PDB entry 1H4Q | X-ray diffraction, 3.00 A resolution | chains A and T of the 3 polymer chains in the assembly

# Chain A
Name: Prolyl-tRNA synthetase
Organism: Thermus thermophilus
Notes: EC 6.1.1.15
Amino-acid sequence (477 residues; each row starts with the number of its first residue):
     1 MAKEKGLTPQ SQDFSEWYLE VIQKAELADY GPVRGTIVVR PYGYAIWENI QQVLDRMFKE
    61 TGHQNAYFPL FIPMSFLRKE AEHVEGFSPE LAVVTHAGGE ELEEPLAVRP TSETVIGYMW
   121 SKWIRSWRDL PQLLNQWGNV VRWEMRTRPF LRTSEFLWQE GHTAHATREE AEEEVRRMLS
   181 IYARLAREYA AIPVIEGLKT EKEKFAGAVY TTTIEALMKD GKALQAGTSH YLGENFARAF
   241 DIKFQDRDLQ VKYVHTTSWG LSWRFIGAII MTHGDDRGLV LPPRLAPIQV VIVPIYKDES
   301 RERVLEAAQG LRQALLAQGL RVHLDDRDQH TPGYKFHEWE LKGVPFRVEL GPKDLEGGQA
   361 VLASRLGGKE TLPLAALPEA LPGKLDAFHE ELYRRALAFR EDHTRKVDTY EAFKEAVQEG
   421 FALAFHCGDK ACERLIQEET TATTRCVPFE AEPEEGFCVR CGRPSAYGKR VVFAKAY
Not modelled in the structure: 1-4, 79-86
Bound ions: Zn2+: Cys-427, Cys-432, Cys-458, Cys-461
Residues lining bound ligands:
  - ATP (adenosine-5'-triphosphate): Arg-142, Glu-144, Phe-150, Leu-151, Arg-152, Thr-153, Phe-156, Trp-158, Gln-225, Ala-226, Gly-227, Thr-228, His-230, Gly-260, Leu-261, Ser-262, Trp-263, Arg-264, Tyr-477
  - pyrrolidine-2-carbaldehyde (PRI): Thr-111, Glu-113, Arg-142, Trp-158, Glu-160, His-162, Phe-205, Thr-228, His-230, Ser-258, Trp-259, Gly-260

# Chain T
Molecule: Trnapro(cgg)
Organism: Thermus thermophilus
Sequence (77 nucleotides; each row starts with the number of its first residue):
     1 CGGGGAGUAG CGCAGCC
   17A C
    18 GGUAGCGCAC CUCGUUCGGG ACGAGGGGGG CGCUGGUUCA GAUCCAGUCU CCCCGACCA
Not modelled in the structure: 1-3, 70-76
Modified / non-standard residues: 5MU (5-methyluridine 5'-monophosphate) at position 54; PSU (pseudouridine-5'-monophosphate) at position 55

# Chain A / chain T interface
Residue-residue contacts (18; chain A residue first):
  Arg-125(A) / G10(T)  hydrogen bond to the sugar
  Arg-125(A) / C27(T)  sugar contact
  Ser-126(A) / C27(T)  phosphate contact
  Ser-126(A) / C28(T)  hydrogen bond to the phosphate
  Trp-127(A) / C28(T)  hydrogen bond to the phosphate
  Trp-127(A) / U29(T)  hydrogen bond to the phosphate
  Arg-128(A) / C28(T)  salt bridge to the phosphate
  Arg-128(A) / U29(T)  salt bridge to the phosphate
  Gln-245(A) / C28(T)  sugar contact
  Gln-245(A) / G43(T)  hydrogen bond to the base
  Gln-245(A) / G44(T)  hydrogen bond to the sugar
  Asp-246(A) / C28(T)  hydrogen bond to the sugar
  Arg-247(A) / U29(T)  sugar contact
  Leu-249(A) / C28(T)  base contact
  Leu-249(A) / U29(T)  sugar contact
  Leu-249(A) / G42(T)  base contact
  Leu-249(A) / G43(T)  sugar contact
  Val-251(A) / G44(T)  sugar contact

# Overview
The interface between chain A and chain T involves 9 residues on one side and 7 on the other; the contacts
include 7 hydrogen bonds and 2 salt bridges. Polar pairs include Gln-245(A)/G43(T), Arg-125(A)/G10(T) and
Gln-245(A)/G44(T). Chain A binds ATP and pyrrolidine-2-carbaldehyde.
Here chain A is Prolyl-tRNA synthetase and chain T is Trnapro(cgg), both from Thermus thermophilus. Entry 1H4Q
(Prolyl-tRNA synthetase from Thermus thermophilus complexed with tRNApro(CGG), ATP and prolinol) was
determined by X-ray diffraction, deposited together with 1H4S, 1H4T, 1H4V and 1HC7.
